PDB entry 6KI6 | X-ray diffraction, 2.50 A resolution | chains A and D of the 3 polymer chains in the assembly

Chain A:
Protein: B-cell lymphoma/leukemia 11A
Organism: Homo sapiens
UniProt: Q9H165 (BC11A_HUMAN); numbering as in UniProt (aligned over 731-835)
Chain sequence (109 residues; numbered 727 to 835; the number before each row is that of its first residue):
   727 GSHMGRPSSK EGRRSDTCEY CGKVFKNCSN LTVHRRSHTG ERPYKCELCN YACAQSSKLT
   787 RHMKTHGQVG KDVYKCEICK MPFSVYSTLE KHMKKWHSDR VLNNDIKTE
Unresolved in the structure: 727-739, 794-797, 825-835
Sequence notes: expression tag (727-730)
Bound ions: Zn2+ site 1: Cys744, Cys747, His760, His764; Zn2+ site 2: Cys772, Cys775, His788, His792; Zn2+ site 3: Cys802, Cys805, His818, His823
Swiss-Prot annotation at these positions:
  - zinc finger: Asp742 to His764 (C2H2-type 4), Tyr770 to His792 (C2H2-type 5), Tyr800 to His823 (C2H2-type 6)
  - binding site (Zn(2+)): Cys744, Cys747, His760, His764, Cys772, Cys775, His788, His792, Cys802, Cys805, His818, His823
  - cross-link: Lys833 (Glycyl lysine isopeptide (Lys-Gly) (interchain with G-Cter in SUMO2))
What the authors report for this chain:
  - binding site for the 13-nt DNA strand (chain D): Asn753, Ser755, Gln781, Ser782, Ser783
  - mutagenesis - N753A (2.2-fold), N756A (7.5-fold), V759A, Q781A, Q781A/S783G (15.4-fold), S783G, K784A (20.7-fold), R787A: decreased binding to the 13-nt DNA strand (chain D)
  - binding site for the 13-nt DNA strand: Lys749, Asn756, Val759, His760, Tyr777, Gln781, Lys784, Arg787, His788
  - contacts within the chain: Val759-Gln781 (hydrophobic contact), Gln781-Lys784 (hydrogen bond)
  - specificity-determining residues: Asn756, Gln781, Ser783, Lys784, Arg787

Chain D:
Molecule: 13-nt DNA strand
Sequence (13 nucleotides; numbered 1 to 13; the number before each row is that of its first residue):
     1 TCCTTGACCA ATA

Chain A / chain D interface:
Pairs across the interface (10):
  Asn753(A) - DC3(D)  base contact
  Asn753(A) - DT4(D)  hydrogen bond to the base
  Ser755(A) - DC3(D)  hydrogen bond to the phosphate
  Ser755(A) - DT4(D)  base contact
  Gln781(A) - DG6(D)  hydrogen bond to the base
  Ser782(A) - DT5(D)  base contact
  Ser783(A) - DT5(D)  base contact
  Ser783(A) - DG6(D)  hydrogen bond to the base
  Lys784(A) - DA7(D)  base contact
  Arg787(A) - DC8(D)  base contact
Interface residues without a listed pair, chain D (7 interface residues in all): DC9

Overview:
The chain A/chain D interface involves 7 residues from each chain; the contacts include 4 hydrogen bonds.
Polar contacts include Asn753(A)-DT4(D), Gln781(A)-DG6(D) and Ser783(A)-DG6(D). The paper reports a binding
site for the 13-nt DNA strand at Lys749(A), Asn756(A) and Val759(A) among others; N753A, N756A and V759A of
chain A, among others, reduce binding to the 13-nt DNA strand (chain D); 8 substitutions were tested in all.
Here chain A is B-cell lymphoma/leukemia 11A (Homo sapiens) and chain D is a 13-nt DNA strand. Entry 6KI6
(Crystal structure of BCL11A in complex with gamma-globin -115 HPFH region) was determined by X-ray
diffraction.
